Entry 8TQ5 (X-ray diffraction, 2.30 A resolution); this record covers chains B and H of the 5 polymer chains in the assembly.

Chain B:
Protein: Beta-2-microglobulin
Source organism: Homo sapiens
UniProtKB: P61769 (B2MG_HUMAN); residues 1-99 here correspond to UniProt positions 21-119 (UniProt number = residue number + 20)
Amino-acid sequence (100 residues; each row starts with the number of its first residue; numbering starts at 0):
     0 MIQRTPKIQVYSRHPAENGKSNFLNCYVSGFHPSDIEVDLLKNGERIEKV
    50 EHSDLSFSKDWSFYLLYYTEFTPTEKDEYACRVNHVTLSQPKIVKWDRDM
Cystine bridges: C25-C80
Differences from the reference sequence: initiating methionine (0)
Swiss-Prot annotation at these positions:
  - modified residue: Q2 (Pyrrolidone carboxylic acid)
  - glycosylation: I1 (N-linked (Glc) (glycation) isoleucine), K19 (N-linked (Glc) (glycation) lysine), K41 (N-linked (Glc) (glycation) lysine), K48 (N-linked (Glc) (glycation) lysine), K58 (N-linked (Glc) (glycation) lysine), K91 (N-linked (Glc) (glycation) lysine), K94 (N-linked (Glc) (glycation) lysine)

Chain H:
Protein: Fab DX17 H-chain
Source organism: Mus musculus
Notes: antibody fragment or engineered binder
Amino-acid sequence (221 residues; numbered 1 to 221; the number before each row is that of its first residue):
     1 QVQLKQSGPGLVQPSQSLSITCTVSGFSLTSYGLHWVRQSPGKGLEWLGV
    51 IWSGGSTDYNAAFISRLSIRKDNSKSQVFFKMNSLQANDTAIYYCARSLT
   101 TATSAWFPYWGQGTLVTVSAAKTTPPSVYPLAPGSAAQTNSMVTLGCLVK
   151 GYFPEPVTVTWNSGSLSSGVHTFPAVLQSDLYTLSSSVTVPSSTWPSETV
   201 TCNVAHPASSTKVDKKIVPRD
Cystine bridges: C22-C95, C147-C202
Covalent attachments: N-acetylglucosamine (NAG) linked to N88

How chain B and chain H interact:
Residue-residue contacts (10; chain B residue first):
  I1(B) - T103(H)
  R3(B) - T103(H)  hydrogen bond (side chain-backbone)
  T4(B) - D58(H)
  K6(B) - T57(H)
  K6(B) - D58(H)  salt bridge
  K58(B) - T101(H)
  D59(B) - T101(H)
  D59(B) - A102(H)
  D59(B) - T103(H)
  W60(B) - A102(H)
Also at the interface, not in a pair above, chain B (8 interface residues in all): S61
Also at the interface, not in a pair above, chain H (9 interface residues in all): W52, S56, S104, A105
Interface features reported in the paper:
  - epitope / paratope residues, chain B: T4(B), K6(B), K58(B)

Overview:
The interface between chain B and chain H involves 8 residues on one side and 9 on the other; the contacts
include 1 hydrogen bond and 1 salt bridge. Polar pairs include K6(B)-D58(H) and R3(B)-T103(H). The paper
reports epitope/paratope residues T4(B), K6(B) and K58(B).
Here chain B is Beta-2-microglobulin (Homo sapiens) and chain H is Fab DX17 H-chain (Mus musculus). Entry 8TQ5
(Crystal structure of Fab DX17 in complex with MHC-I (HLA-B*44:05)) was determined by X-ray diffraction.
